6KCS - chains A and B; structure by X-ray diffraction, 2.10 A resolution.

== Chain A ==
Protein: Helicase-like transcription factor
Source organism: Homo sapiens
Notes: EC 2.3.2.27, 3.6.4.-
Reference sequence: Q14527 (HLTF_HUMAN); residue numbers follow UniProt; this construct covers 58-174
Chain sequence (122 residues; each row starts with the number of its first residue):
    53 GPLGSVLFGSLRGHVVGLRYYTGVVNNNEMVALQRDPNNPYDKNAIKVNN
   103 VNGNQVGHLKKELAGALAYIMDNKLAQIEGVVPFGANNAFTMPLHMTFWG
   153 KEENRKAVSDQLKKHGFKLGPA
Not modelled in the structure: 53-55, 173-174
Sequence notes: expression tag (53-57)
UniProt features mapped onto this chain:
  - cross-link: Lys112 (Glycyl lysine isopeptide (Lys-Gly) (interchain with G-Cter in SUMO2))

== Chain B ==
Molecule: 14-nt DNA strand
Sequence (14 nucleotides; row label = number of the first residue in the row):
     1 ACTGTACGTACAGT
Not modelled in the structure: 1-2

== Chain A / chain B interface ==
Contacting residue pairs (17; chain A residue first):
  Val68(A) with DG13(B), phosphate contact; DT14(B), phosphate contact
  Gly69(A) with DG13(B), hydrogen bond to the sugar
  Arg71(A) with DG13(B), phosphate contact
  Tyr72(A) with DG13(B), stacking on the base
  Tyr73(A) with DG13(B), hydrogen bond to the base
  Asn91(A) with DT14(B), hydrogen bond to the base
  Tyr93(A) with DT14(B), stacking on the base
  Asp94(A) with DT14(B), phosphate contact
  Ala97(A) with DT14(B), phosphate contact
  His110(A) with DG13(B), base contact; DT14(B), base contact
  Leu111(A) with DT14(B), sugar contact
  Lys112(A) with DT14(B), phosphate contact
  Lys113(A) with DT14(B), hydrogen bond to the phosphate
  Phe142(A) with DA12(B), base contact; DG13(B), phosphate contact
Also at the interface, not in a pair above, chain A (15 interface residues in all): Thr143

== Overview ==
Chain A and chain B form an interface of 15 and 3 residues respectively, with 4 hydrogen bonds and 2 aromatic
stacking contacts. Among the polar pairs are Tyr73(A)-DG13(B), Asn91(A)-DT14(B) and Gly69(A)-DG13(B).
Here chain A is Helicase-like transcription factor (Homo sapiens) and chain B is a 14-nt DNA strand. Entry
6KCS (Crystal structure of HIRAN domain of HLTF in complex with duplex DNA) was determined by X-ray
diffraction.
